PDB entry 9FCO | electron microscopy, 2.40 A resolution | chains B and Q of the 16 polymer chains in the assembly

[Chain B]
Molecule: 16S rRNA
From: Escherichia coli
Sequence (1046 nucleotides; row label = number of the first residue in the row; note: 488 numbers in that range are skipped by the numbering (no residue carries them; nothing is unmodelled there)):
     1 AAAUUGAAGAGUUUGAUCAUGGCUCAGAUUGAACGCUGGCGGCAGGCCUA
    51 ACACAUGCAAGUCGAACGGUAACAGGAA
    93 UGCUGACGAGUGGCGGACGGGUGAGUAAUGUCUGGGAAACUGCCUGAUGG
   143 AGGGGGAUAACUACUGGAAACGGUAGCUAAUACCGCAUAACGUCGCAAGA
   193 CCAAAGAGGGGG
   214 CCUCUUGCCAUCGGAUGUGCCCAGAUGGGAUUAGCUAGUAGGUGGGGUAA
   264 CGGCUCACCUAGGCGACGAUCCCUAGCUGGUCUGAGAGGAUGACCAGCCA
   314 CACUGGAACUGAGACACGGUCCAGACUCCUACGGGAGGCAGCAGUGGGGA
   364 AUAUUGCACAAUGGGCGCAAGCCUGAUGCAGCCAUGCCGCGUGUAUGAAG
   414 AAGCCCUUCGGGUUGUAAAGUACUUUCAGCGGGGAGGAAGGGAGUAAAGU
   464 UAAUACCUUUGCUCAUUGACGUUACCCGCAGAAGAAGCACCGGCUAACUC
   514 CGUGCCAGCAGCCXCGGUAAUACGGAGGGUGCAAGCGUUAAUCGGAAUUA
   564 CUGGGCGUAAAGCGCACGCAGGCGGUUUGUUAAGUCAGAUGUGAAAUCCC
   614 CGGGCUCAACCUGGGAACUGCAUCUGAUACUGGCAAGCUUGAGUCUCGUA
   664 GAGGGGGGUAGAAUUCCAGGUGUAGCGGUGAAAUGCGUAGAGAUCUGGAG
   714 GAAUACCGGUGGCGAAGGCGGCCCCCUGGACGAAGACUGACGCUCAGGUG
   764 CGAAAGCGUGGGGAGCAAACAGGAUUAGAUACCCUGGUAGUCCACGCCGU
   814 AAACGAUGUCGACUUGGAGGUUGUGCC
   846 GGCGUGGCUUCCGGAGCUAACGCGUUAAGUCGACCGCCUGGGGAGUACGG
   896 CCGCAAGGUUAAAACUCAAAUGAAUUGACGGGGG
  1390 UUGUACACACCGCCCGUXACACCAUGGGAGUGGGUUGCAAAAGAAGUAGG
  1440 UAGCUUAACCUUCGGGAGGGCGCUUACCACUUUGUGAUUCAUGACUGGGG
  1490 UGAAGUCGUAACAAGGUAACCGUAGGGGAACCUGCGGUUGGAUCA
Modified residues: PSU (pseudouridine-5'-monophosphate) at position 516, G7M (N7-methyl-guanosine-5'-monophosphate) at position 527, 4OC (4n,o2'-methylcytidine-5'-monophosphate) at position 1402, 5MC (5-methylcytidine-5'-monophosphate) at position 1407, UR3 (3-methyluridine-5'-monophoshate) at position 1498, 2MG (2N-methylguanosine-5'-monophosphate) at position 1516, MA6 (6N-dimethyladenosine-5'-monophoshate) at position 1518, MA6 (6N-dimethyladenosine-5'-monophoshate) at position 1519
Metal / ion sites: K+ site 1: G11, U12, G21, G22; Mg2+ site 1 near U13 (its only coordinating residue here); Mg2+ site 2 near G21 (its only coordinating residue here); Mg2+ site 3: C48, G115; Mg2+ site 4: A59, U387; K+ site 2: U62, G104, G105; Mg2+ site 5 near G100 (its only coordinating residue here); K+ site 3: G107, G324, G326; K+ site 4: G107, G108, G326; Mg2+ site 6: A109, G331; K+ site 5: A109, C110, G111; Mg2+ site 7 near G111 (its only coordinating residue here); 17 more K+ sites not listed; 30 more Mg2+ sites not listed
Residues lining bound ligands: kasugamycin (KSG; (1S,2R,3S,4R,5S,6S)-2,3,4,5,6-pentahydroxycyclohexyl 2-amino-4-{[carboxy(imino)methyl]amino}-2,3,4,6-tetradeoxy-alpha-D-arabino-hexopyranoside): A792, A794, C795, G926, UR3_1498, A1499, G1504, G1505, U1506
Reported in the primary citation:
  - binding site for kasugamycin: A794, G926
  - binding site for mRNA: G693, A790, G926, C1400

[Chain Q]
Molecule: Small ribosomal subunit protein uS17
From: Escherichia coli
Reference sequence: P0AG63 (RS17_ECOLI); residues 1-84 here = UniProt positions 1-84
Chain sequence (84 residues; numbered 1 to 84; the number before each row is that of its first residue):
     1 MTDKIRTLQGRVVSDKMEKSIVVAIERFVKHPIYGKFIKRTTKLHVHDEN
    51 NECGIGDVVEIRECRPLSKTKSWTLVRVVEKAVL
Disordered / not traced: 1-4, 83-84

[How chain B and chain Q interact]
Pairs across the interface (66):
  G127(B) / Arg-6(Q)  hydrogen bond to the sugar
  G127(B) / Glu-63(Q)  hydrogen bond to the base
  A129(B) / Arg-65(Q)  phosphate contact
  A130(B) / Arg-65(Q)  phosphate contact
  A130(B) / Pro-66(Q)  base contact
  C234(B) / Glu-63(Q)  base contact
  C234(B) / Pro-66(Q)  sugar contact
  C234(B) / Ser-72(Q)  hydrogen bond to the sugar
  C235(B) / Glu-63(Q)  sugar contact
  C235(B) / Ser-72(Q)  sugar contact
  C235(B) / Trp-73(Q)  hydrogen bond to the sugar
  A236(B) / Thr-42(Q)  phosphate contact
  A236(B) / Leu-44(Q)  phosphate contact
  G237(B) / Arg-27(Q)  sugar contact
  G237(B) / Thr-42(Q)  hydrogen bond to the phosphate
  A253(B) / Met-17(Q)  hydrogen bond to the sugar
  A253(B) / Lys-69(Q)  salt bridge to the phosphate
  A253(B) / Thr-70(Q)  hydrogen bond to the phosphate
  G254(B) / Met-17(Q)  sugar contact
  G254(B) / Glu-18(Q)  hydrogen bond to the sugar
  G254(B) / Ser-20(Q)  hydrogen bond to the sugar
  G254(B) / Ser-68(Q)  hydrogen bond to the phosphate
  G254(B) / Lys-69(Q)  hydrogen bond to the phosphate
  G254(B) / Thr-70(Q)  hydrogen bond to the phosphate
  G254(B) / Lys-71(Q)  hydrogen bond to the phosphate
  G255(B) / Glu-18(Q)  sugar contact
  G255(B) / Lys-19(Q)  phosphate contact
  G255(B) / Leu-67(Q)  phosphate contact
  G255(B) / Ser-68(Q)  phosphate contact
  G255(B) / Lys-71(Q)  salt bridge to the phosphate
  U256(B) / Lys-19(Q)  salt bridge to the phosphate
  C264(B) / Arg-65(Q)  hydrogen bond to the phosphate
  C264(B) / Pro-66(Q)  hydrogen bond to the sugar
  G265(B) / Arg-65(Q)  salt bridge to the phosphate
  G265(B) / Pro-66(Q)  sugar contact
  G265(B) / Leu-67(Q)  phosphate contact
  G265(B) / Ser-68(Q)  hydrogen bond to the sugar
  G265(B) / Lys-69(Q)  hydrogen bond to the sugar
  G266(B) / Leu-67(Q)  phosphate contact
  G266(B) / Lys-69(Q)  phosphate contact
  C267(B) / Lys-69(Q)  phosphate contact
  G275(B) / Lys-16(Q)  phosphate contact
  G275(B) / Met-17(Q)  sugar contact
  G276(B) / Ser-14(Q)  hydrogen bond to the phosphate
  G276(B) / Met-17(Q)  sugar contact
  G276(B) / Val-22(Q)  phosphate contact
  G276(B) / His-45(Q)  hydrogen bond to the phosphate
  C277(B) / Val-22(Q)  phosphate contact
  C277(B) / Lys-43(Q)  salt bridge to the phosphate
  C277(B) / His-45(Q)  salt bridge to the phosphate
  G278(B) / Lys-43(Q)  salt bridge to the phosphate
  C280(B) / Glu-26(Q)  hydrogen bond to the base
  C280(B) / Lys-39(Q)  base contact
  C280(B) / Arg-40(Q)  hydrogen bond to the sugar
  C280(B) / Thr-41(Q)  hydrogen bond to the base
  C564(B) / Ile-33(Q)  sugar contact
  C564(B) / Tyr-34(Q)  sugar contact
  G585(B) / Lys-36(Q)  hydrogen bond to the phosphate
  G585(B) / Lys-39(Q)  phosphate contact
  C586(B) / Lys-36(Q)  salt bridge to the phosphate
  G597(B) / Phe-28(Q)  sugar contact
  G597(B) / Phe-37(Q)  sugar contact
  U598(B) / Phe-37(Q)  phosphate contact
  A635(B) / Arg-6(Q)  hydrogen bond to the phosphate
  U636(B) / Arg-6(Q)  salt bridge to the phosphate
  C879(B) / Lys-36(Q)  salt bridge to the phosphate
Also at the interface, not in a pair above, chain B (32 interface residues in all): G128, C272, U273, C637
Also at the interface, not in a pair above, chain Q (34 interface residues in all): Ile-5, His-47

[Summary]
The interface between chain B and chain Q involves 32 residues on one side and 34 on the other, with 24
hydrogen bonds and 10 salt bridges. Among the polar pairs are G127(B)/Glu-63(Q), C280(B)/Glu-26(Q) and
C280(B)/Thr-41(Q). From the paper: a binding site for mRNA at G693(B), A790(B) and G926(B) among others; a
binding site for kasugamycin at A794(B) and G926(B).
Here chain B is 16S rRNA and chain Q is Small ribosomal subunit protein uS17, both from Escherichia coli.
Entry 9FCO (Structure of E. coli 30S-IF1-IF3-mRNA-Kasugamycin complex) was determined by electron microscopy
together with 9FDA, 9FIB and 9G06 from the same study.
